PDB entry 7ASD | electron microscopy, 3.50 A resolution | chains AA and AB of the 8 polymer chains in the assembly

Chain AA:
Name: Major royal jelly protein 1
Source organism: Apis mellifera
Reference sequence: O18330 (MRJP1_APIME); residue numbers follow UniProt; this construct covers 1-432
Chain sequence (432 residues; each row starts with the number of its first residue):
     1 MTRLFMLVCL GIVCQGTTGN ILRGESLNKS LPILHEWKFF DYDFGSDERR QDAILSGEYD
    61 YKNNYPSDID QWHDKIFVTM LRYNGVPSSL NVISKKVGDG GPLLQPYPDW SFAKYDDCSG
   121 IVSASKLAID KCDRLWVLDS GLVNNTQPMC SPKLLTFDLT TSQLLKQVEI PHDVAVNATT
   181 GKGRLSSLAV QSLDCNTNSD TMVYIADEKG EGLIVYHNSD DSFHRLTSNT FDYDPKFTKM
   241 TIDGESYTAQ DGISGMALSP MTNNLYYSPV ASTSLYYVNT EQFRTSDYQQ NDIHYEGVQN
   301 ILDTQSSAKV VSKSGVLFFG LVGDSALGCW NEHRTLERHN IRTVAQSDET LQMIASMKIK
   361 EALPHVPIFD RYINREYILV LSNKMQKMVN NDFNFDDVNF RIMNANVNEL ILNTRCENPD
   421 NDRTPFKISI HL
Disordered / not traced: 1-19
Disulfide bonds: C118-C150, C132-C195, C329-C416
Covalently attached groups: N-acetylglucosamine (NAG) linked to N28, N144; glycan linked to N177
Residues lining bound ligands:
  - 24-methylenecholesterol (94R; (3beta,14beta,17alpha)-ergosta-5,24(28)-dien-3-ol), molecule 1: L363, P364, H365, V366, F369, I373, R375, I430
  - 24-methylenecholesterol (94R), molecule 2: F369, F426, I428
UniProt features mapped onto this chain:
  - binding site (24-methylenecholesterol): P364
  - modified residue: H431 (Histidine amide), L432 (Leucine amide)
  - glycosylation (N-linked (GlcNAc...) asparagine): N28, N144, N177
From the paper describing this entry:
  - post-translational modification sites: N28, N144, N177
  - binding site for N-acetylglucosamine: N28, N144, N177
  - self-association interface (contacts with another copy of this molecule): T280 to E281, D287 to Y295
  - conformationally variable residues (order/disorder transition): D287 to Y295
  - contacts within the chain: D292-H294

Chain AB:
Name: Apisimin
Source organism: Apis mellifera
Reference sequence: Q8ISL8 (APIM_APIME); numbering as in UniProt (aligned over 1-78)
Chain sequence (78 residues; numbered 1 to 78; the number before each row is that of its first residue):
     1 MSKIVAVVVL AAFCVAMLVS DVSAKTSISV KGESNVDVVS QINSLVSSIV SGANVSAVLL
    61 AQTLVNILQI LIDANVFA
Disordered / not traced: 1-32, 78
Residues lining bound ligands:
  - 24-methylenecholesterol (94R; (3beta,14beta,17alpha)-ergosta-5,24(28)-dien-3-ol), molecule 1: I42, V46, V50, I67
  - 24-methylenecholesterol (94R), molecule 2: L45, I49, L60, L64, I67, L71, V76, F77
  - 24-methylenecholesterol (94R), molecule 3: I49, V55, L60

How chain AA and chain AB interact:
Pairs across the interface - 9 pairs, chain AA then chain AB:
  Q71(AA) - S51(AB)
  H73(AA) - S51(AB)  hydrogen bond (backbone-side chain)
  H73(AA) - G52(AB)
  H73(AA) - A53(AB)  hydrogen bond (backbone-backbone)
  L363(AA) - I49(AB)
  L363(AA) - V50(AB)
  I430(AA) - V50(AB)  hydrophobic
  L432(AA) - S47(AB)
  L432(AA) - V50(AB)  hydrophobic
Other interface residues (no listed pair), chain AA (7 interface residues in all): D74, A362

Summary:
The interface between chain AA and chain AB involves 7 residues on one side and 6 on the other, with 2
hydrogen bonds. Polar contacts include H73(AA)-S51(AB) and H73(AA)-A53(AB). From the paper: a binding site for
N-acetylglucosamine at N28(AA), N144(AA) and N177(AA); modification sites N28(AA), N144(AA) and N177(AA).
Here chain AA is Major royal jelly protein 1 and chain AB is Apisimin, both from Apis mellifera. Entry 7ASD
(Structure of native royal jelly filaments) was determined by electron microscopy.
